PDB entry 8R04 | X-ray diffraction, 2.10 A resolution | chains B and L of the 14 polymer chains in the assembly

== Chain B (and L) ==
Name: ATP-dependent Clp protease proteolytic subunit
From: Aquifex aeolicus
Notes: EC 3.4.21.92; chain L of this document is another copy of the same molecule, construct and numbering; everything in this record applies to it too
UniProtKB: O67357 (CLPP_AQUAE); residues 2-201 here = UniProt positions 2-201
Amino-acid sequence (202 residues; row label = number of the first residue in the row; numbering starts at 0):
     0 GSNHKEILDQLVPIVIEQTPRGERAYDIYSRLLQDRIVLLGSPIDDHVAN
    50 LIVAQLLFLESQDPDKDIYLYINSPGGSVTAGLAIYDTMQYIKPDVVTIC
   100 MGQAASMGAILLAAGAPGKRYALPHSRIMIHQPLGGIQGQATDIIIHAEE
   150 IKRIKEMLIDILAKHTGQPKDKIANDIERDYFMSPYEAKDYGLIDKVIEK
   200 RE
Not modelled in the structure: 0-10, 15-24, 200-201
Differences from the reference sequence: expression tag (0-1)
Curated features (UniProtKB/Swiss-Prot):
  - active site: S105 (Nucleophile), H130
Glycans and other covalent adducts: Cystargolide A (bound) (VSZ) linked to S105
Residues lining bound ligands: Cystargolide A (bound) (VSZ): P74, G75, G76, S77, V78, A104, M106, H130, P132, L133, G134, G135, I150, I153

== Chain B / chain L interface ==
Contacting residue pairs (40; chain B residue first):
  Q131(B) - Q139(L)
  Q131(B) - A140(L)  hydrogen bond (side chain-backbone)
  Q131(B) - T141(L)  hydrogen bond
  P132(B) - Q139(L)
  P132(B) - A140(L)  hydrogen bond (backbone-backbone)
  L133(B) - G138(L)
  L133(B) - Q139(L)
  G134(B) - Q137(L)
  G134(B) - G138(L)  hydrogen bond (backbone-backbone)
  G134(B) - I143(L)
  G135(B) - I136(L)
  G135(B) - Q137(L)
  I136(B) - G135(L)
  I136(B) - I136(L)  hydrogen bond (backbone-backbone)
  I136(B) - I143(L)  hydrophobic
  Q137(B) - G134(L)
  Q137(B) - G135(L)
  G138(B) - L133(L)
  G138(B) - G134(L)  hydrogen bond (backbone-backbone)
  Q139(B) - Q131(L)
  Q139(B) - P132(L)
  Q139(B) - E177(L)  hydrogen bond (side chain-backbone)
  A140(B) - Q131(L)  hydrogen bond (backbone-side chain)
  A140(B) - P132(L)  hydrogen bond (backbone-backbone)
  A140(B) - K154(L)
  T141(B) - Q131(L)  hydrogen bond
  T141(B) - K154(L)  hydrogen bond
  T141(B) - E177(L)  hydrogen bond
  I143(B) - G134(L)
  I143(B) - I136(L)  hydrophobic
  I143(B) - I150(L)  hydrophobic
  I144(B) - K151(L)
  A147(B) - A147(L)  hydrophobic
  I150(B) - A140(L)  hydrophobic
  I150(B) - I143(L)  hydrophobic
  K151(B) - I144(L)
  K154(B) - A140(L)
  K154(B) - T141(L)  hydrogen bond
  E177(B) - Q139(L)  hydrogen bond (backbone-side chain)
  E177(B) - T141(L)  hydrogen bond
Also at the interface, not in a pair above, chain B (19 interface residues in all): R178
Also at the interface, not in a pair above, chain L (19 interface residues in all): R178

== Summary ==
The chain B/chain L interface involves 19 residues from each chain, with 15 hydrogen bonds. Polar pairs
include Q131(B)-A140(L), Q131(B)-T141(L) and Q139(B)-E177(L). Cystargolide A (bound) is covalently linked to
S105(B). UniProt lists active-site residues S105(B) and H130(B) on chain B.
Chain B and chain L are both ATP-dependent Clp protease proteolytic subunit (Aquifex aeolicus); the structure,
Structure of Staphylococcus aureus ClpP Bound to the Covalent Active Site Inhibitor Cystargolide A, was
determined by X-ray diffraction together with 8R03, 8R05, 8OLL and 8OLR from the same study.
